PDB entry 2JCM | X-ray diffraction, 2.15 A resolution | chain A

== Chain A ==
Protein: Cytosolic purine 5'-nucleotidase
From: Homo sapiens
Notes: EC 3.1.3.5
UniProt: P49902 (5NTC_HUMAN); numbering as in UniProt (aligned over 1-536)
Sequence (555 residues; numbered -18 to 536; the number before each row is that of its first residue; numbers below 1 keep their minus sign (Met-18 is residue -18)):
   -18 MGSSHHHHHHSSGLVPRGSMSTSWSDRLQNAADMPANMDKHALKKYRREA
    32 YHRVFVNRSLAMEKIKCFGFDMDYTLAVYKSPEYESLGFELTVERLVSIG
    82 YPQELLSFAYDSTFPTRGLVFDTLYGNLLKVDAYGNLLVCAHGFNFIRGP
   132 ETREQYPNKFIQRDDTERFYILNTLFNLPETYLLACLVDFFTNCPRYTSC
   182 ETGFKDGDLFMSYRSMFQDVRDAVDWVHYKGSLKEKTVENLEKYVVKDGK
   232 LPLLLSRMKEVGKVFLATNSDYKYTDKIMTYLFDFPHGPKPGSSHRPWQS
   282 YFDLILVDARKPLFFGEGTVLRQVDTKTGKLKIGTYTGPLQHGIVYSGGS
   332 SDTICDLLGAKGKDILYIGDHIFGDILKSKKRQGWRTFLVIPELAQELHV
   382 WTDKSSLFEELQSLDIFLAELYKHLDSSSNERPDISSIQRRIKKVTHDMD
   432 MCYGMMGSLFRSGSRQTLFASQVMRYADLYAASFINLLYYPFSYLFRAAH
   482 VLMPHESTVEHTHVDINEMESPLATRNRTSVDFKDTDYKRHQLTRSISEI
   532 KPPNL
Not modelled in the structure: -18 to 2, 401-419, 489-536
Modified / non-standard residues: Asp52 (aspartate beryllium trifluoride; BFD)
UniProt features mapped onto this chain:
  - active site: Asp52 (Nucleophile), Asp54 (Proton donor)
  - binding site (GMP): Asp52, Asp54, Arg202, Asp206, Lys215, Thr249, Asn250, Lys292
  - binding site (IMP): Asp52, Asp54, Arg202, Asp206, Lys215, Thr249, Asn250, Ser251, Lys292
  - binding site (Mg(2+)): Asp52, Asp54, Asp351
  - binding site ((2R)-2,3-bisphosphoglycerate): Arg144, Lys362, Tyr457
  - binding site (ATP): Arg144, Asn154, Gln453, Arg456
  - binding site (dATP): Arg144, Asn154, Gln453, Arg456
  - binding site (adenosine): Asn154, Met436, Gln453
  - binding site (P(1),P(4)-bis(5'-adenosyl) tetraphosphate): Asn154, Lys362, Gln453, Tyr457
  - modified residue (Phosphoserine): Ser418, Ser502, Ser511, Ser527
  - natural variant: Leu460 (L460P: In SPG45; uncertain significance)
  - mutagenesis: Asp52 (D52N: Loss of 5' nucleotidase activity)
Metal / ion sites: Mg2+: Asp52, Asp54, Asp351
What the authors report for this chain:
  - catalytic residues: Asp52
  - catalytic residues: Asp54, Thr56 (proposed by the authors, not directly observed)
  - binding site for Mg2+: Asp52
  - catalytic residues: Lys292, Asp351 (by similarity / conservation)
  - allosteric site: Arg144, Lys359 to Gln364, Gln420 to Lys425, Arg456, Tyr457 (proposed by the authors, not directly observed)
  - specificity-determining residues: Asn158, Arg202 (proposed by the authors, not directly observed)

== In short ==
Asp52, Asp54 and Asp351 coordinate Mg2+. UniProt lists active-site residues Asp52 and Asp54, 8 GMP-binding
residues, 9 IMP-binding residues and 3 Mg2+-binding residues. From the paper: catalytic residues Asp52, Asp54
and Thr56 among others; a binding site for Mg2+ at Asp52.
Chain A is Cytosolic purine 5'-nucleotidase (Homo sapiens); the structure, Crystal structure of Human
Cytosolic 5'-Nucleotidase II in complex with beryllium trifluoride, was determined by X-ray diffraction,
deposited together with 2JGA, 2JC9, 2J2C and 2CN1.
